Entry 8UN1 (electron microscopy, 3.90 A resolution); this record covers chains C and D of the 21 polymer chains in the assembly.

[Chain C]
Name: T33-ml23-redesigned-CutA-fold
From: synthetic construct
Amino-acid sequence (101 residues; numbered 17 to 117; the number before each row is that of its first residue):
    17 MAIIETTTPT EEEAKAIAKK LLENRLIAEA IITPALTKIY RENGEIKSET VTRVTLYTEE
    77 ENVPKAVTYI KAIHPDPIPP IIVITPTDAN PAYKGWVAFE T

[Chain D]
Name: T33-ml23-redesigned-tandem-BMC-T-fold
From: synthetic construct
Amino-acid sequence (190 residues; numbered 16 to 205; the number before each row is that of its first residue):
    16 DPERPALGIL ELSSYARGVK VADAALKAAP VKLLKCEPVE PGRALIMLLG EPEDVAKAMI
    76 AALDVAGLGS GNLIDYALIP EIHPQLLPFL KEYKKSEPIK DPNKAIIVAE VSTVAAAIEA
   136 ADVALRLANV ELTSMRLAEH IGGRASFTLI GDKEDVEKAA RAIRGVAGER LLDLEIIEKP
   196 VEALIGNEFF
Disordered / not traced: 204-205

[Interface between chain C and chain D]
Pairs across the interface (11; chain C residue first):
  L42(C) with I75(D), hydrophobic
  E77(C) with L83(D)
  P80(C) with Y91(D)
  K81(C) with M74(D), hydrogen bond (side chain-backbone); I75(D); L78(D)
  T84(C) with L93(D)
  Y85(C) with E68(D), hydrogen bond
  K87(C) with P95(D)
  A88(C) with P67(D)
  I94(C) with R141(D)
Also at the interface, not in a pair above, chain C (11 interface residues in all): I89, P93
Also at the interface, not in a pair above, chain D (11 interface residues in all): A71

[Summary]
Chain C and chain D each contribute 11 residues to their interface; the contacts include 2 hydrogen bonds.
Polar pairs include K81(C)-M74(D) and Y85(C)-E68(D).
Chain C is T33-ml23-redesigned-CutA-fold and chain D is T33-ml23-redesigned-tandem-BMC-T-fold, both from
synthetic construct; the structure, T33-ml23 Assembly Intermediate - Designed Tetrahedral Protein Cage Using
Machine Learning Algorithms, was determined by electron microscopy (same publication as 8UF0, 8UI2, 8UJA,
8UKM, 8UMP and 8UMR).
